PDB entry 8A61 | electron microscopy, 5.40 A resolution (low resolution: residue-level contacts below are approximate; hydrogen-bond / salt-bridge calls are withheld) | chains P and I of the 17 polymer chains in the assembly

[Chain P]
Protein: Anaphase-promoting complex subunit CDC23
Source organism: Saccharomyces cerevisiae
UniProtKB: P16522 (CDC23_YEAST); residues 1-626 here = UniProt positions 1-626
Sequence (626 residues; each row starts with the number of its first residue):
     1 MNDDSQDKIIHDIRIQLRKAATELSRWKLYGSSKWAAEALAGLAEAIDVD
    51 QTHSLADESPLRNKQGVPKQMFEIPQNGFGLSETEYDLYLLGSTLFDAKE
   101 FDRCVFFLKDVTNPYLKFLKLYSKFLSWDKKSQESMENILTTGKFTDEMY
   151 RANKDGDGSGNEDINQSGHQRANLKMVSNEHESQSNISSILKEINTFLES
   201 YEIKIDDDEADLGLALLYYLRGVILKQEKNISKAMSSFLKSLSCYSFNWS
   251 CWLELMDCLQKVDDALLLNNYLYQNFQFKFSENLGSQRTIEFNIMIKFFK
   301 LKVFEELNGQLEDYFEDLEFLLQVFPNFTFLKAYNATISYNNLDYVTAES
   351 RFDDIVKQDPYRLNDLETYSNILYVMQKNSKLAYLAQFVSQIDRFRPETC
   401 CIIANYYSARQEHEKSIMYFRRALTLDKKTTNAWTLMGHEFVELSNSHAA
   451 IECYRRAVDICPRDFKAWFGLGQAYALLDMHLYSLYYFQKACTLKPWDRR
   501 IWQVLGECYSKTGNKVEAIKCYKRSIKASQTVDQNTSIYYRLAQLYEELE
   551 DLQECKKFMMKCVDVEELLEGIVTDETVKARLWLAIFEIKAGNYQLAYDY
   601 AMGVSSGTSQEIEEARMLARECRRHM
Disordered / not traced: 1-5, 45-74, 147-181
Swiss-Prot annotation at these positions:
  - modified residue: Ser-59 (Phosphoserine)
  - mutagenesis: Ala-39 (A39T: In CDC23-50; G2/M cell cycle arrest at 37 degrees Celsius), Gly-42 (G42D: In CDC23-54; G2/M cell cycle arrest at 37 degrees Celsius), Gly-80 (G80S: In CDC23-44; G2/M cell cycle arrest at 37 degrees Celsius), Glu-85 (E85K: In CDC23-51; G2/M cell cycle arrest at 37 degrees Celsius), Ser-93 (S93F: In CDC23-52; G2/M cell cycle arrest at 37 degrees Celsius), Thr-94 (T94M: In CDC23-4; G2/M cell cycle arrest at 36 degrees Celsius), Arg-103 (R103Q: In CDC23-40; G2/M cell cycle arrest at 37 degrees Celsius; when associated with V-573), Pro-114 (P114L: In CDC23-53; G2/M cell cycle arrest at 37 degrees Celsius; P114S: In CDC23-41; G2/M cell cycle arrest at 37 degrees Celsius), Ser-123 (S123N: In CDC23-6; G2/M cell cycle arrest at 36 degrees Celsius), Gly-213 (G213D: In CDC23-47; G2/M cell cycle arrest at 37 degrees Celsius; when associated with W-583), Glu-306 (E306K: In CDC23-49; G2/M cell cycle arrest at 37 degrees Celsius; when associated with P-326), Pro-326 (P326L: In CDC23-49; G2/M cell cycle arrest at 37 degrees Celsius; when associated with E-306), 7 further mutagenesis entries in UniProt

[Chain I]
Protein: Anaphase-promoting complex subunit SWM1
Source organism: Saccharomyces cerevisiae
UniProtKB: Q12379 (SWM1_YEAST); residues 1-170 here = UniProt positions 1-170
Sequence (170 residues; row label = number of the first residue in the row):
     1 MSSSSYRDSYFQYRHLPAPHHILYAEWNQDILALPDEVANITMAMKDNTR
    51 TDAEEGRAPQDGERNSNVRESAQGKALMTSEQNSNRYWNSFHDEDDWNLF
   101 NGMELESNGVVTFAGQAFDHSLNGGTNSRNDGANEPRKETITGSIFDRRI
   151 TQLAYARNNGWHELALPQSR
Disordered / not traced: 1, 42-77, 117-138, 167-170

[Interface between chain P and chain I]
Contacting residue pairs (59):
  Leu-29(P) / Asp-8(I)
  Tyr-30(P) / Asp-8(I)
  Tyr-30(P) / Arg-14(I)
  Gly-31(P) / Tyr-6(I)
  Gly-31(P) / Asp-8(I)
  Gly-31(P) / Arg-14(I)
  Ser-32(P) / Tyr-6(I)
  Lys-34(P) / Ser-5(I)
  Trp-35(P) / Tyr-6(I)
  Lys-99(P) / Arg-14(I)
  Lys-99(P) / His-15(I)
  Lys-99(P) / Pro-17(I)
  Phe-101(P) / His-15(I)
  Tyr-122(P) / Asp-8(I)
  Phe-125(P) / Ser-9(I)
  Leu-126(P) / Phe-11(I)
  Leu-126(P) / His-15(I)
  Asp-129(P) / Tyr-10(I)
  Asp-129(P) / Phe-11(I)
  Lys-130(P) / Phe-11(I)
  Asn-138(P) / Gln-29(I)
  Thr-142(P) / Ala-25(I)
  Thr-142(P) / Glu-26(I)
  Tyr-219(P) / Asp-8(I)
  Val-223(P) / Ser-9(I)
  Lys-226(P) / Arg-7(I)
  Trp-249(P) / Tyr-6(I)
  Ser-250(P) / Tyr-6(I)
  Ser-250(P) / Arg-7(I)
  Ser-250(P) / Asp-8(I)
  Leu-253(P) / Ser-3(I)
  Leu-253(P) / Arg-7(I)
  Glu-254(P) / Arg-7(I)
  Glu-254(P) / Ser-9(I)
  Asp-257(P) / Arg-7(I)
  Lys-302(P) / Ser-2(I)
  Lys-302(P) / Ser-3(I)
  Phe-330(P) / Ser-2(I)
  Arg-362(P) / Tyr-6(I)
  Asn-364(P) / Tyr-6(I)
  Asp-365(P) / Ser-2(I)
  Phe-395(P) / His-20(I)
  Phe-395(P) / Ile-22(I)
  Phe-395(P) / Leu-23(I)
  Arg-396(P) / Tyr-13(I)
  Pro-397(P) / Tyr-13(I)
  Arg-422(P) / Ile-22(I)
  Arg-422(P) / Leu-23(I)
  Thr-425(P) / Ile-22(I)
  Leu-426(P) / Gln-12(I)
  Leu-426(P) / Tyr-13(I)
  Leu-426(P) / Ile-22(I)
  Asp-427(P) / Ser-4(I)
  Asp-427(P) / Tyr-10(I)
  Asp-427(P) / Phe-11(I)
  Asp-427(P) / Tyr-13(I)
  Lys-428(P) / Phe-11(I)
  Lys-429(P) / Tyr-10(I)
  Thr-431(P) / Ser-2(I)
Interface residues without a listed pair, chain P (41 interface residues in all): Lys-144, Thr-337, Glu-367
Interface residues without a listed pair, chain I (24 interface residues in all): Leu-16, Pro-19, Asn-28

[Overview]
41 residues of chain P face 24 of chain I across their interface. Curated annotation (UniProt) lists 20
mutagenesis sites on chain P.
Chain P is Anaphase-promoting complex subunit CDC23 and chain I is Anaphase-promoting complex subunit SWM1,
both from Saccharomyces cerevisiae; the structure, S. cerevisiae apo phosphorylated APC/C, was determined by
electron microscopy.
